PDB entry 8WP0 | electron microscopy, 3.40 A resolution | chain A

== Chain A ==
Protein: ABC transporter B family member 19
Source organism: Arabidopsis thaliana
UniProt: Q9LJX0 (AB19B_ARATH); residue numbers follow UniProt; this construct covers 1-1252
Sequence (1252 residues; row label = number of the first residue in the row):
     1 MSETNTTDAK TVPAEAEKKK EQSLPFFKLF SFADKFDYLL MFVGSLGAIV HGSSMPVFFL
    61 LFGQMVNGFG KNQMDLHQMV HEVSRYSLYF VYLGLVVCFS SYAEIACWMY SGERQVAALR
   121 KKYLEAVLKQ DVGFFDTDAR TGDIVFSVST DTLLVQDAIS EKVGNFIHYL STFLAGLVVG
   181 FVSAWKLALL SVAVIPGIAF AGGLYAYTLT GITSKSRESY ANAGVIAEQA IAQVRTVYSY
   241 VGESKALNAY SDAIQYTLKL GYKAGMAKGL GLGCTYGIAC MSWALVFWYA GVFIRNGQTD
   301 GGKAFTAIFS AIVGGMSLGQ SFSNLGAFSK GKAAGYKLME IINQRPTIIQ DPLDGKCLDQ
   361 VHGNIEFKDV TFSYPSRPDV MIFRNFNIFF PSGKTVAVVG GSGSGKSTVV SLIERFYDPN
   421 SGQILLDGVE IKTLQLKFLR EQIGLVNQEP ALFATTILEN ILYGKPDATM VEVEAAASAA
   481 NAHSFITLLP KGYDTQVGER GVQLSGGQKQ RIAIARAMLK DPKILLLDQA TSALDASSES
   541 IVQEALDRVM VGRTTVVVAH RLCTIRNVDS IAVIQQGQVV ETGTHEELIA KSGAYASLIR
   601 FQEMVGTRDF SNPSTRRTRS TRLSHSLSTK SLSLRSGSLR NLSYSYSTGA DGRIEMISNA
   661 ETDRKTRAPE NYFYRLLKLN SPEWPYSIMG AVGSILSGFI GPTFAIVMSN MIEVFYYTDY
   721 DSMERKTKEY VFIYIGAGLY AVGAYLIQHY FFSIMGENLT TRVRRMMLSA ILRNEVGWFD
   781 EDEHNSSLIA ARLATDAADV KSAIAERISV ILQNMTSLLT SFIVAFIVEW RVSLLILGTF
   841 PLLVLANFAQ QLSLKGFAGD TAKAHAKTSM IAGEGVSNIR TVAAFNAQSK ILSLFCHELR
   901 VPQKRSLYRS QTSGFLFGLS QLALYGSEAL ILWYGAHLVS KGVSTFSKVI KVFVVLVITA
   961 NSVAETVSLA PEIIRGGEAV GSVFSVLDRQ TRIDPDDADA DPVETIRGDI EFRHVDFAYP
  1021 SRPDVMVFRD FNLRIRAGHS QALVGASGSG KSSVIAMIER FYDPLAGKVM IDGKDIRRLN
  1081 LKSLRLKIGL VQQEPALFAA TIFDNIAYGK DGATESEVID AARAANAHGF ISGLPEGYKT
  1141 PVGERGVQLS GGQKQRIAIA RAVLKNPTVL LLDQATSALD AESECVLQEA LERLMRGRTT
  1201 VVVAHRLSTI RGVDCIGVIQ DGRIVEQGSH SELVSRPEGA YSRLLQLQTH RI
Not modelled in the structure: 1-20, 606-619, 1252
Sequence notes: engineered mutation Gln529 (Glu in Q9LJX0), Gln1174 (Glu in Q9LJX0)
Swiss-Prot annotation at these positions:
  - binding site (ATP): Asp136, Tyr374, Ser376, Gly405, Lys406, Ser407, Thr408, Asp780, Tyr1019, Ser1021, Arg1022, Lys1051, Ser1052, Ser1053
  - binding site (brassinolide): Tyr276, Trp283
  - glycosylation (N-linked (GlcNAc...) asparagine): Asn5, Asn641, Asn758, Asn785, Asn814

== Summary ==
From UniProt: 14 ATP-binding residues and brassinolide-binding residues Tyr276 and Trp283.
Chain A is ABC transporter B family member 19 (Arabidopsis thaliana); the structure, Structure of the
Arabidopsis E529Q/E1174Q ABCB19 in the ATP bound state, was determined by electron microscopy together with
8WOI, 8WOM and 8WOO from the same study.
